PDB entry 5FZ5 | electron microscopy, 8.80 A resolution (very low resolution: no residue pairs are listed; an interface is given only as per-side residue counts) | chains D and G of the 22 polymer chains in the assembly

Chain D:
Name: DNA-directed RNA polymerase II subunit RPB4
Source organism: Saccharomyces cerevisiae
UniProtKB: P20433 (RPB4_YEAST); residue numbers follow UniProt; this construct covers 1-221
Amino-acid sequence (221 residues; row label = number of the first residue in the row):
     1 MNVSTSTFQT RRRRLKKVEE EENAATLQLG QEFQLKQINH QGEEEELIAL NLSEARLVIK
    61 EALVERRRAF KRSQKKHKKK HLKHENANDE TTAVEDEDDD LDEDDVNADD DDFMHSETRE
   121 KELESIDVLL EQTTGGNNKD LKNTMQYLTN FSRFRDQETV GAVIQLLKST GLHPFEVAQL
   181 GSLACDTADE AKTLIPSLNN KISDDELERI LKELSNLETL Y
Not modelled in the structure: 1-23, 77-117
Curated features (UniProtKB/Swiss-Prot):
  - modified residue: M1 (N-acetylmethionine), T91 (Phosphothreonine), T92 (Phosphothreonine)

Chain G:
Name: DNA-directed RNA polymerase II subunit RPB7
Source organism: Saccharomyces cerevisiae
UniProtKB: P34087 (RPB7_YEAST); numbering as in UniProt (aligned over 1-171)
Amino-acid sequence (171 residues; numbered 1 to 171; the number before each row is that of its first residue):
     1 MFFIKDLSLN ITLHPSFFGP RMKQYLKTKL LEEVEGSCTG KFGYILCVLD YDNIDIQRGR
    61 ILPTDGSAEF NVKYRAVVFK PFKGEVVDGT VVSCSQHGFE VQVGPMKVFV TKHLMPQDLT
   121 FNAGSNPPSY QSSEDVITIK SRIRVKIEGC ISQVSSIHAI GSIKEDYLGA I

Interface between chain D and chain G:
At this resolution (9 A) residue pairs are not listed: 38 residues of chain D and 37 of chain G lie at the interface.

Overview:
38 residues of chain D and 37 residues of chain G are in contact.
Here chain D is DNA-directed RNA polymerase II subunit RPB4 and chain G is DNA-directed RNA polymerase II
subunit RPB7, both from Saccharomyces cerevisiae. Entry 5FZ5 (Transcription initiation complex structures
elucidate DNA opening (CC)) was determined by electron microscopy, deposited together with 5FYW, 5IP7 and
5IP9.
